Entry 8CSC (X-ray diffraction, 1.90 A resolution); this record covers chain A.

Chain A:
Protein: N-acetyl glucosaminyl transferase
Organism: Raoultella terrigena
UniProt: Q6U8B0 (Q6U8B0_RAOTE); residue numbers follow UniProt; this construct covers 2-401
Chain sequence (410 residues; each row starts with the number of its first residue; numbering starts at 0):
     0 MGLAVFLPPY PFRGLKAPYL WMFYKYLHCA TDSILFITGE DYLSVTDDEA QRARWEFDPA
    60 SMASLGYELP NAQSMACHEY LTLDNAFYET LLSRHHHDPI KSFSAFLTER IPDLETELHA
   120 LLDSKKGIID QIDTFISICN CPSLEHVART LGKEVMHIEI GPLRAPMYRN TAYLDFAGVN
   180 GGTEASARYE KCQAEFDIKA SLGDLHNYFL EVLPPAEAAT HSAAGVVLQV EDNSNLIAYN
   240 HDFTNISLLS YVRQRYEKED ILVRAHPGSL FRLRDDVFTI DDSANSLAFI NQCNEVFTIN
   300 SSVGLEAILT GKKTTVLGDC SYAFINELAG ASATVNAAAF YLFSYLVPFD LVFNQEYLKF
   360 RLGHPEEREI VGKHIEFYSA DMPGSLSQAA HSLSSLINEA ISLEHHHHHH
Not modelled in the structure: 0, 217-218, 381-389, 406-409
Differences from the reference sequence: expression tag (0-1, 402-409); engineered mutation N232 (Asp in Q6U8B0)
Modified / non-standard residues: C28 (S-hydroxycysteine; CSO); C191 (S-hydroxycysteine; CSO)
Ion coordination: Na+ site 1 near N179 (its only coordinating residue here); Na+ site 2: N206, Y207, L209
Residues lining bound ligands:
  - cytidine-5'-monophosphate (C5P): P161, R163, V226, L227, Q228, R263, A264, H265, P266, S285, S300, S301, V302
  - 3-deoxy-manno-oct-2-ulosonic acid (KDO; 3-deoxy-alpha-D-manno-oct-2-ulopyranosonic acid): R12, Y18, E158, I159, R163, N179, V229, N232, S233, N234, H265
What the authors report for this chain:
  - binding site for 3-deoxy-manno-oct-2-ulosonic acid: R12, E158, R163, N179, N232, S233
  - catalytic residues: H265 (proposed by the authors, not directly observed)
  - mutagenesis - R12A, W20A, W54A, R163A: decreased catalytic activity
  - mutagenesis - E158Q: abolished catalytic activity

Overview:
Chain A binds cytidine-5'-monophosphate and 3-deoxy-manno-oct-2-ulosonic acid. N206, Y207 and L209 coordinate
Na+ site 2. From the paper: the catalytic residue H265; R12A, W20A and W54A, among others, reduce catalytic
activity; 5 substitutions were tested in all.
Chain A is N-acetyl glucosaminyl transferase (Raoultella terrigena); the structure, WbbB D232N-Kdo adduct, was
determined by X-ray diffraction, deposited together with 8CSB, 8CSE and 8CSF.
